6A4A - chain A; structure by X-ray diffraction, 2.70 A resolution.

== Chain A ==
Molecule: Oligoribonuclease
From: Colwellia psychrerythraea 34H
Notes: EC 3.1.-.-
UniProtKB: Q47VZ4 (ORN_COLP3); residue numbers follow UniProt; this construct covers 1-181
Amino-acid sequence (181 residues; each row starts with the number of its first residue):
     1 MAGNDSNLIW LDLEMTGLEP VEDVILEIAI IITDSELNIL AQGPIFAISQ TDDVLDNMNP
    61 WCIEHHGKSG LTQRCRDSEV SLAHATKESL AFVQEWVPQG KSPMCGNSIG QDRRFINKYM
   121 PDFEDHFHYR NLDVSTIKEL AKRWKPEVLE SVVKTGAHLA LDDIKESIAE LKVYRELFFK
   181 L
Disordered / not traced: 1
Metal / ion sites: Mg2+ near D12 (its only coordinating residue here)
UniProt features mapped onto this chain:
  - active site: Y129
What the authors report for this chain:
  - Mg2+ coordination: D12
  - mutagenesis - D163A: abolished catalytic activity
  - catalytic residues: H66, D163
  - catalytic residues: H158 (proposed by the authors, not directly observed)

== Overview ==
UniProt lists active-site residue Y129. From the paper: catalytic residues H66, D163 and H158; D163A abolishes
catalytic activity.
Chain A is Oligoribonuclease (Colwellia psychrerythraea 34H); the structure, Oligoribonuclease (ORN) from
Colwellia psychrerythraea strain 34H, was determined by X-ray diffraction, deposited together with 6A4D, 6A4E
and 6A4F.
